PDB entry 5N9G | X-ray diffraction, 2.70 A resolution | chains C and D of the 5 polymer chains in the assembly

Chain C:
Name: Transcription factor TFIIIB component B'' homolog
Organism: Homo sapiens
UniProtKB: A6H8Y1 (BDP1_HUMAN); residue numbers follow UniProt; this construct covers 241-396
Chain sequence (175 residues; numbered 222 to 396; the number before each row is that of its first residue):
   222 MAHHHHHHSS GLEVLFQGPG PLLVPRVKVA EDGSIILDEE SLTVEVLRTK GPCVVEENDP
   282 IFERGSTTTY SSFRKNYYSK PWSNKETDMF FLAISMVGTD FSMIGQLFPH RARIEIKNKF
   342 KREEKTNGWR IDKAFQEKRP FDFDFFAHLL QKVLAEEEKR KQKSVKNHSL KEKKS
Disordered / not traced: 222-285, 383-396
Sequence notes: initiating methionine (222); expression tag (223-240)
Curated features (UniProtKB/Swiss-Prot):
  - mutagenesis: Ser390 (S390A: Not phosphorylated by CSNK2A1; when associated with A-426; A-431; A-437 and A-446. CK2 treatment constitutively activates for U6 transcription; when associated with A-426; A-431 ...)
From the paper describing this entry:
  - binding site for DNA/RNA (chain D): Tyr291, Phe294, Tyr299, Arg334 to Thr347
  - contacts within the chain: Trp303-Arg332 (hydrophobic contact), Glu307-Arg332
  - binding site for DNA/RNA: Phe294

Chain D:
Molecule: DNA/RNA
Sequence (27 nucleotides; each row starts with the number of its first residue):
     2 GGTCACACCT ATTTTAAGCC CTTCAAC

Chain C / chain D interface:
Pairs across the interface - 15 pairs, chain C then chain D:
  Tyr291(C) with C20(D), hydrogen bond to the phosphate; C21(D), hydrogen bond to the phosphate
  Ser293(C) with C21(D), sugar contact
  Phe294(C) with C21(D), sugar contact
  Asn297(C) with C21(D), hydrogen bond to the base
  Tyr299(C) with DT23(D), sugar contact; DT24(D), sugar contact
  Arg334(C) with DT13(D), salt bridge to the phosphate
  Lys338(C) with DT13(D), salt bridge to the phosphate; DT14(D), salt bridge to the phosphate
  Lys342(C) with DT14(D), salt bridge to the phosphate; DT15(D), salt bridge to the phosphate
  Glu345(C) with DT15(D), phosphate contact
  Lys346(C) with DT15(D), salt bridge to the phosphate; DT16(D), salt bridge to the phosphate
Interface residues without a listed pair, chain C (11 interface residues in all): Arg295
Interface residues without a listed pair, chain D (10 interface residues in all): A12, C22

Summary:
11 residues of chain C face 10 of chain D across their interface, with 3 hydrogen bonds and 7 salt bridges.
Polar contacts include Asn297(C)-C21(D), Tyr291(C)-C20(D) and Tyr291(C)-C21(D). The paper reports a binding
site for DNA/RNA (chain D) at Tyr291(C), Phe294(C) and Tyr299(C) among others; a binding site for DNA/RNA at
Phe294(C).
Here chain C is Transcription factor TFIIIB component B'' homolog (Homo sapiens) and chain D is DNA/RNA. Entry
5N9G (TFIIIB -TBP/Brf2/DNA and SANT domain of Bdp1-) was determined by X-ray diffraction.
